7O12 - chains B and E of the 5 polymer chains in the assembly; structure by electron microscopy, 3.70 A resolution.

# Chain B
Protein: Probable ABC transporter ATP-binding protein NosF
Organism: Pseudomonas stutzeri ATCC 14405
UniProtKB: P19844 (NOSF_PSEST); numbering as in UniProt (aligned over 1-308)
Sequence (308 residues; row label = number of the first residue in the row):
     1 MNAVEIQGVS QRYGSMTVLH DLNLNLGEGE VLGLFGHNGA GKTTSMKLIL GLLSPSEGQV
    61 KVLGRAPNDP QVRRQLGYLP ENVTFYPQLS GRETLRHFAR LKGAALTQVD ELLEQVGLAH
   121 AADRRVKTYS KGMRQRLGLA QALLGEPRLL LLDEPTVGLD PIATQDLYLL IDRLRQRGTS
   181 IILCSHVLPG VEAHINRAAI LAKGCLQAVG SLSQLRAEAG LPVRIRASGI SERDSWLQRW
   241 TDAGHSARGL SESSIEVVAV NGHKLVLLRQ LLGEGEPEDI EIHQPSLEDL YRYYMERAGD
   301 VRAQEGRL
Not modelled in the structure: 1, 300-308
Ion coordination: Mg2+: T43, E81 (together with AMP-PNP)
Small-molecule neighbours: AMP-PNP (ANP; phosphoaminophosphonic acid-adenylate ester): Y13, V18, H37, N38, G39, A40, G41, K42, T43, T44, E81, H186

# Chain E
Protein: Probable ABC transporter permease protein NosY
Organism: Pseudomonas stutzeri ATCC 14405
UniProtKB: P19845 (NOSY_PSEST); residue numbers follow UniProt; this construct covers 1-276
Sequence (276 residues; numbered 1 to 276; the number before each row is that of its first residue):
     1 MNQVWNIARK ELSDGLRNRW LLAISLLFAV LAVGIAWLGA AASGQLGFTS IPATIASLAS
    61 LATFLMPLIA LLLAYDAIVG EDEGGTLMLL LTYPLGRGQI LLGKFVGHGL ILALAVLIGF
   121 GCAALAIALL VEGVELGMLF WAFGRFMISS TLLGWVFLAF AYVLSGKVNE KSSAAGLALG
   181 VWFLFVLVFD LVLLALLVLS EGKFNPELLP WLLLLNPTDI YRLINLSGFE GSGSAMGVLS
   241 LGADLPVPAA VLWLCLLAWI GVSLLLAYAI FRRRLT
Not modelled in the structure: 1, 43-50, 132-134, 229-244, 275-276

# Chain B / chain E interface
Contacting residue pairs - 37 pairs, chain B then chain E:
  K47(B) with M88(E)
  L50(B) with T92(E)
  L52(B) with M88(E); T92(E)
  R73(B) with L91(E), hydrogen bond (side chain-backbone); T92(E); Y93(E); P94(E)
  Y78(B) with L89(E); T92(E)
  V83(B) with G84(E); G85(E)
  T84(B) with G84(E)
  F85(B) with T86(E); L89(E), hydrophobic
  Y86(B) with K10(E); E81(E), hydrogen bond; T86(E); L90(E)
  Q88(B) with D14(E); R17(E)
  L89(B) with R17(E)
  E93(B) with R17(E), salt bridge
  H97(B) with N6(E); I7(E); K10(E)
  F98(B) with Y93(E)
  R100(B) with N6(E); R9(E)
  L101(B) with L90(E), hydrophobic; Y93(E), hydrophobic; P94(E); L95(E), hydrophobic
  K102(B) with Y93(E)
  R125(B) with R17(E)
  Q141(B) with L89(E); Y93(E), hydrogen bond
Also at the interface, not in a pair above, chain B (24 interface residues in all): P70, R74, L76, P80, N82
Also at the interface, not in a pair above, chain E (20 interface residues in all): Q3, R97

# Overview
24 residues of chain B and 20 residues of chain E are in contact, with 3 hydrogen bonds and 1 salt bridge.
Among the polar pairs are E93(B)-R17(E), R73(B)-L91(E) and Y86(B)-E81(E). Bound to chain B: AMP-PNP. T43(B)
and E81(B) coordinate Mg2+.
Here chain B is Probable ABC transporter ATP-binding protein NosF and chain E is Probable ABC transporter
permease protein NosY, both from Pseudomonas stutzeri ATCC 14405. Entry 7O12 (ABC transporter NosDFY,
AMPPNP-bound in GDN) was determined by electron microscopy (same publication as 7O0Y, 7O0Z, 7O10, 7O11, 7O13,
7O14 and 10 further entries).
